7ACZ - chains A and B; structure by X-ray diffraction, 3.50 A resolution.

# Chain A
Name: SLPL deltaD2 (LMW SLP D2 truncation)
Organism: Clostridioides difficile (strain R20291)
Notes: fragment: SLPL deltaD2 (LMW SLP D2 truncation) from C. difficile (R20291), SLPL deltaD2 (LMW SLP D2 truncation); engineered mutation(s): deleted aa 115-259
UniProt: C9YQ17 (C9YQ17_CLODR); the construct has insertions or renumbered stretches relative to UniProt, so the offset changes along the chain: 1-90 = UniProt 25-114; 93-177 = UniProt 260-344
Amino-acid sequence (177 residues; numbered 1 to 177; the number before each row is that of its first residue):
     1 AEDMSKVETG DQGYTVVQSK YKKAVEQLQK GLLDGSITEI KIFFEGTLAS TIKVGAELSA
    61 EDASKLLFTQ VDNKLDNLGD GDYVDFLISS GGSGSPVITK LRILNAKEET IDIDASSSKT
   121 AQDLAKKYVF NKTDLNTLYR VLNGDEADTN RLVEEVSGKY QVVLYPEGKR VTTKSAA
Not modelled in the structure: 1-4, 92-97, 116-118, 146-151, 173-177
Differences from the reference sequence: linker (91-92)

# Chain B
Name: Slph (hmw slp)
Organism: Clostridioides difficile R20291
Notes: fragment: SLPH (HMW SLP) from C. difficile (R20291)
UniProt: C9YQ17 (C9YQ17_CLODR); residues 3-416 here correspond to UniProt positions 345-758 (UniProt number = residue number + 342)
Amino-acid sequence (414 residues; numbered 3 to 416; the number before each row is that of its first residue):
     3 KASIADENSP VKLTLKSDKK KDLKDYVDDL RTYNNGYSNA IEVAGEDRIE TAIALSQKYY
    63 NSDDENAIFR DSVDNVVLVG GNAIVDGLVA SPLASEKKAP LLLTSKDKLD SSVKAEIKRV
   123 MNIKSTTGIN TSKKVYLAGG VNSISKEVEN ELKDMGLKVT RLAGDDRYET SLKIADEVGL
   183 DNDKAFVVGG TGLADAMSIA PVASQLRNAN GKMDLADGDA TPIVVVDGKA KTINDDVKDF
   243 LDDSQVDIIG GENSVSKDVE NAIDDATGKS PDRYSGDDRQ ATNAKVIKES SYYQDNLNND
   303 KKVVNFFVAK DGSTKEDQLV DALAAAPVAA NFGVTLNSDG KPVDKDGKVL TGSDNDKNKL
   363 VSPAPIVLAT DSLSSDQSVS ISKVLDKDNG ENLVQVGKGI ATSVINKLKD LLSM
Not modelled in the structure: 184, 231-232, 350-355

# Interface between chain A and chain B
Residue-residue contacts (103; chain A residue first):
  V7(A) - I6(B)  hydrophobic
  E8(A) - I6(B)
  T9(A) - A7(B)
  T9(A) - D8(B)
  T9(A) - E9(B)
  G10(A) - I6(B)  hydrogen bond (backbone-backbone)
  D11(A) - A4(B)
  D11(A) - S5(B)
  D11(A) - I6(B)  hydrogen bond (backbone-backbone)
  Q12(A) - A4(B)  hydrogen bond (side chain-backbone)
  G13(A) - K3(B)
  G13(A) - A4(B)  hydrogen bond (backbone-backbone)
  G13(A) - S5(B)  hydrogen bond (backbone-backbone)
  G13(A) - I6(B)
  Y14(A) - K3(B)
  Y14(A) - I6(B)
  T15(A) - S5(B)  hydrogen bond (side chain-backbone)
  T15(A) - I6(B)
  T15(A) - A7(B)
  V17(A) - K14(B)
  G81(A) - N10(B)
  Y83(A) - E9(B)
  R102(A) - I6(B)
  R102(A) - A7(B)  hydrogen bond (side chain-backbone)
  R102(A) - E9(B)  salt bridge
  L104(A) - D8(B)
  A106(A) - S11(B)
  A106(A) - P12(B)
  K107(A) - P12(B)  hydrogen bond (backbone-backbone)
  K107(A) - V13(B)
  K107(A) - K14(B)  hydrogen bond (backbone-backbone)
  E108(A) - K14(B)
  E109(A) - V13(B)
  E109(A) - K14(B)  hydrogen bond (backbone-backbone)
  E109(A) - L15(B)
  E109(A) - T16(B)  hydrogen bond (backbone-backbone)
  T110(A) - T16(B)  hydrogen bond
  T110(A) - K18(B)
  I111(A) - L15(B)  hydrophobic
  I111(A) - T16(B)  hydrogen bond (backbone-backbone)
  I111(A) - L17(B)
  I111(A) - K18(B)  hydrogen bond (backbone-backbone)
  I111(A) - Y28(B)
  D112(A) - K18(B)
  I113(A) - K18(B)  hydrogen bond (backbone-backbone)
  I113(A) - S19(B)
  I113(A) - Y28(B)  hydrophobic
  D114(A) - S19(B)
  D114(A) - D20(B)  hydrogen bond (side chain-backbone)
  K119(A) - Y28(B)  hydrogen bond (backbone-side chain)
  T120(A) - Y28(B)  hydrogen bond (backbone-side chain)
  A121(A) - Y28(B)
  A121(A) - D31(B)
  A121(A) - L32(B)
  Q122(A) - Y35(B)
  Q122(A) - Y39(B)
  L124(A) - L15(B)  hydrophobic
  L124(A) - Y28(B)
  L124(A) - L32(B)  hydrophobic
  A125(A) - Y35(B)  hydrophobic
  A125(A) - N36(B)
  Y128(A) - V13(B)
  Y128(A) - N36(B)
  V129(A) - N36(B)
  F130(A) - L15(B)  hydrophobic
  F130(A) - L32(B)  hydrophobic
  F130(A) - N36(B)  hydrogen bond (backbone-side chain)
  K132(A) - N37(B)
  L135(A) - L32(B)  hydrophobic
  L135(A) - R33(B)
  N136(A) - R33(B)
  Y139(A) - K26(B)
  Y139(A) - D30(B)
  Y139(A) - R33(B)
  L142(A) - L25(B)
  L142(A) - K26(B)
  N143(A) - K26(B)
  G158(A) - D20(B)
  K159(A) - S19(B)
  K159(A) - D20(B)
  Y160(A) - L17(B)
  Y160(A) - S19(B)  hydrogen bond (backbone-backbone)
  Y160(A) - D20(B)
  Y160(A) - L25(B)
  Q161(A) - L17(B)
  V162(A) - L15(B)
  V162(A) - T16(B)
  V162(A) - L17(B)  hydrogen bond (backbone-backbone)
  V162(A) - L25(B)  hydrophobic
  V163(A) - L15(B)
  V163(A) - T16(B)
  L164(A) - K14(B)
  L164(A) - L15(B)  hydrogen bond (backbone-backbone)
  L164(A) - L17(B)  hydrophobic
  L164(A) - L32(B)  hydrophobic
  Y165(A) - A7(B)  hydrophobic
  Y165(A) - S11(B)
  Y165(A) - K14(B)
  P166(A) - S11(B)
  P166(A) - P12(B)
  P166(A) - V13(B)
  R170(A) - N36(B)  hydrogen bond
  R170(A) - S40(B)
Other interface residues (no listed pair), chain A (52 interface residues in all): K126, L138, L152, G168
Other interface residues (no listed pair), chain B (34 interface residues in all): K21, K22, V29, N41

# Summary
52 residues of chain A face 34 of chain B across their interface, with 23 hydrogen bonds and 1 salt bridge.
Among the polar pairs are R102(A)-E9(B), Q12(A)-A4(B) and T15(A)-S5(B).
Here chain A is SLPL deltaD2 (LMW SLP D2 truncation) (Clostridioides difficile (strain R20291)) and chain B is
Slph (hmw slp) (Clostridioides difficile R20291). Entry 7ACZ (RdeltaD2 H/L (LMW SLP/HMW SLP) complex from C.
difficile SlpA (R20291 strain)) was determined by X-ray diffraction together with 7ACV, 7ACW and 7ACY from the
same study.
